9F3H - chains A and C of the 12 polymer chains in the assembly; structure by electron microscopy, 4.30 A resolution (low resolution: residue-level contacts below are approximate; hydrogen-bond / salt-bridge calls are withheld).

# Chain A (and C)
Name: Detyrosinated tubulin alpha-1B chain
From: Homo sapiens
Notes: chain C of this document is another copy of the same molecule, construct and numbering; everything in this record applies to it too
UniProtKB: P68363 (TBA1B_HUMAN); numbering as in UniProt (aligned over 47-441)
Sequence (453 residues; row label = number of the first residue in the row; note: 6 numbers in that range are skipped by the numbering (no residue carries them; nothing is unmodelled there); a row labelled like 37A-37E holds insertion residues (37A, then the next letters in order)):
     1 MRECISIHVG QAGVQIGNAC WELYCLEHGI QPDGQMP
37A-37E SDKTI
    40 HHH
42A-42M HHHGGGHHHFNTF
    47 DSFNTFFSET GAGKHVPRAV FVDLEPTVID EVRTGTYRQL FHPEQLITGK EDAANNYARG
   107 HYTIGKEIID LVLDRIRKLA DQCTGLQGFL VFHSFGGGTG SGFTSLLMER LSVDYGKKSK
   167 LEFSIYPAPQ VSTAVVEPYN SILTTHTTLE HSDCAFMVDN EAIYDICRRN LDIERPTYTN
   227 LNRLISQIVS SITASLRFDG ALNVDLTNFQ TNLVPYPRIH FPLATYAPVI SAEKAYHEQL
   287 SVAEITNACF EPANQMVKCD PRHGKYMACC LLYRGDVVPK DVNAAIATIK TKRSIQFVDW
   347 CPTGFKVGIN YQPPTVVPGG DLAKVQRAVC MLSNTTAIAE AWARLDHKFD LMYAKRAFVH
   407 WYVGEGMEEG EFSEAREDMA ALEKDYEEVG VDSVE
Unresolved in the structure: 37A-37E, 42A-42M
Differences from the reference sequence: linker (40-42, 42A-42M); engineered mutation Asn254 (Glu in P68363)
Metal / ion sites: Mg2+: Glu71 (together with GTP)
Residues lining bound ligands: GTP (guanosine-5'-triphosphate): Gly10, Gln11, Ala12, Gln15, Ile16, Glu71, Asp98, Ala99, Ala100, Asn101, Ser140, Gly142, Gly143, Gly144, Thr145, Ile171, Thr179, Asn206, Tyr224, Asn228, Ile231
UniProt features mapped onto this chain:
  - binding site (GTP): Glu71, Ala99, Ser140, Gly143, Gly144, Thr145, Gly146, Thr179, Glu183, Asn206, Tyr224, Asn228, Leu252
  - binding site (Mg(2+)): Glu71
  - modified residue: Ser48 (Phosphoserine), Ser232 (Phosphoserine), Tyr282 (3'-nitrotyrosine), Arg339 (Omega-N-methylarginine), Ser439 (Phosphoserine)
  - cross-link (Glycyl lysine isopeptide (Lys-Gly)): Lys326 (interchain with G-Cter in ubiquitin), Lys370 (interchain with G-Cter in ubiquitin)

# Interface between chain A and chain C
Residue-residue contacts (10; chain A residue first):
  Thr56(A) - Tyr282(C)
  Thr56(A) - Glu284(C)
  Thr56(A) - Gln285(C)
  Lys60(A) - His283(C)
  Gln85(A) - His283(C)
  His88(A) - Lys280(C)
  His88(A) - His283(C)
  His88(A) - Glu284(C)
  Pro89(A) - His283(C)
  Gln128(A) - Gln285(C)
Also at the interface, not in a pair above, chain A (11 interface residues in all): Gly57, Val62, Phe87, Glu90, Lys124

# Overview
Chain A and chain C form an interface of 11 and 5 residues respectively. Chain A binds GTP. From UniProt: 13
GTP-binding residues and Mg2+-binding residue Glu71(A) on chain A.
Chain A and chain C are both Detyrosinated tubulin alpha-1B chain (Homo sapiens); the structure, Undecorated
13pf mosaic 20%E254Q - 80% E254QN microtubule from recombinant human tubulin, was determined by electron
microscopy (same publication as 9F3B, 9F3R and 9F3S).
